Entry 4YK1 (X-ray diffraction, 2.10 A resolution); this record covers chain A.

Chain A:
Molecule: Bartonella effector protein (Bep) substrate of VirB T4SS
From: Bartonella rochalimae ATCC BAA-1498
Notes: fragment: BID domain
Reference sequence: E6YLF3 (E6YLF3_9RHIZ); residues 298-434 here = UniProt positions 298-434
Chain sequence (146 residues; each row starts with the number of its first residue):
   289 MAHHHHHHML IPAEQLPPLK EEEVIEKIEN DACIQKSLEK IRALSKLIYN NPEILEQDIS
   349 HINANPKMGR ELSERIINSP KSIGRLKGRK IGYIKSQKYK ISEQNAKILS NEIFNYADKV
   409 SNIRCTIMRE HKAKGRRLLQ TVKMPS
Unresolved in the structure: 289-296, 434
Modified positions: Mse289, Mse297 (selenomethionine); Mse356, Mse416, Mse432 (selenomethionine; parent Met)
Differences from the reference sequence: expression tag (289-297)

In short:
Chain A is Bartonella effector protein (Bep) substrate of VirB T4SS (Bartonella rochalimae ATCC BAA-1498); the
structure, Crystal Structure of the BID Domain of Bep6 from Bartonella rochalimae, was determined by X-ray
diffraction together with 4YK2 and 4YK3 from the same study.
